3SWS - chains B and D of the 6 polymer chains in the assembly; structure by X-ray diffraction, 1.86 A resolution.

[Chain B]
Molecule: Methylamine utilization protein MauG
From: Paracoccus denitrificans
Notes: EC 1.-.-.-
UniProtKB: Q51658 (MAUG_PARDP); residues 1-367 here correspond to UniProt positions 21-387 (UniProt number = residue number + 20)
Amino-acid sequence (373 residues; row label = number of the first residue in the row):
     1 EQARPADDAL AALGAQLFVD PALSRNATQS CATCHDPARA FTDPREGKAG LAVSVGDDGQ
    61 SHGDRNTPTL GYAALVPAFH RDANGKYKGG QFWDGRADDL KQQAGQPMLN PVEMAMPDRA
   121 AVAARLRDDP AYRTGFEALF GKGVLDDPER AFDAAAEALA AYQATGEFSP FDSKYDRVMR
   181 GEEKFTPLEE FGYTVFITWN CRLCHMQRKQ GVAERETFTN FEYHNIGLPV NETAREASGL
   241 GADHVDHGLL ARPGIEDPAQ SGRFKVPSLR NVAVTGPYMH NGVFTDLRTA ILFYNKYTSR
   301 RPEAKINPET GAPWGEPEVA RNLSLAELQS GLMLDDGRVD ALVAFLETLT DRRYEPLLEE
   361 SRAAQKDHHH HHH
Not modelled in the structure: 1-5, 360-373
Construct notes: expression tag (368-373)
Ion coordination: heme c Fe site 1 near His35 (its only coordinating residue here); Ca2+: Asn66, Thr275, Pro277; heme c Fe site 2: His205, Tyr294; Na+ site 1: Asn231, Thr233; Na+ site 2: Leu250, Arg252, Ile255
Ligand contacts:
  - heme c (HEC), molecule 1: Phe18, Gln29, Ser30, Cys31, Cys34, His35, Arg45, Ser54, Val55, Gly56, Arg65, Asn66, Thr67, Pro68, Thr69, Leu70, Gln91, Phe92, Trp93, Arg96, Leu100, Gln103, Ala104, Pro107, Met108, Glu113, Met114, Leu159, Gln163, Lys265
  - heme c (HEC), molecule 2: Trp93, Asn200, Cys201, Cys204, His205, His224, Ile226, Leu228, Phe264, Lys265, Val266, Pro267, Leu269, Val272, Tyr278, Met279, His280, Leu287, Ala290, Ile291, Tyr294, Ser324, Glu327, Leu328, Leu334, Leu342, Leu346
UniProt features mapped onto this chain:
  - binding site (heme c): Cys31, Cys34, His35, Cys201, Cys204, His205, His280

[Chain D]
Molecule: Methylamine dehydrogenase heavy chain
From: Paracoccus denitrificans
Notes: EC 1.4.99.3
UniProtKB: A1BB97 (A1BB97_PARDP); residues 1-386 here correspond to UniProt positions 32-417 (UniProt number = residue number + 31)
Amino-acid sequence (386 residues; row label = number of the first residue in the row):
     1 QDAPEAETQA QETQGQAAAR AAAADLAAGQ DDEPRILEAP APDARRVYVN DPAHFAAVTQ
    61 QFVIDGEAGR VIGMIDGGFL PNPVVADDGS FIAHASTVFS RIARGERTDY VEVFDPVTLL
   121 PTADIELPDA PRFLVGTYPW MTSLTPDGKT LLFYQFSPAP AVGVVDLEGK AFKRMLDVPD
   181 CYHIFPTAPD TFFMHCRDGS LAKVAFGTEG TPEITHTEVF HPEDEFLINH PAYSQKAGRL
   241 VWPTYTGKIH QIDLSSGDAK FLPAVEALTE AERADGWRPG GWQQVAYHRA LDRIYLLVDQ
   301 RDEWRHKTAS RFVVVLDAKT GERLAKFEMG HEIDSINVSQ DEKPLLYALS TGDKTLYIHD
   361 AESGEELRSV NQLGHGPQVI TTADMG
Not modelled in the structure: 1-10
Disulfides: Cys181-Cys196

[Interface between chain B and chain D]
Contacting residue pairs (12; chain B residue first):
  Asn84(B) with Glu33(D)
  Lys86(B) with Glu33(D), salt bridge
  Arg208(B) with Gly29(D), hydrogen bond (side chain-backbone); Gln30(D), hydrogen bond (side chain-backbone); Asp31(D)
  Lys209(B) with Asp31(D), hydrogen bond (backbone-side chain); Asp32(D); Glu33(D), salt bridge; Pro34(D)
  Gln210(B) with Asp31(D), hydrogen bond (backbone-side chain); Asp32(D); Pro34(D)

[Overview]
The interface between chain B and chain D involves 5 residues on one side and 6 on the other; the contacts
include 4 hydrogen bonds and 2 salt bridges. Polar contacts include Lys86(B)-Glu33(D), Lys209(B)-Glu33(D) and
Arg208(B)-Gly29(D). Bound to chain B: heme c.
Here chain B is Methylamine utilization protein MauG and chain D is Methylamine dehydrogenase heavy chain,
both from Paracoccus denitrificans. Entry 3SWS (Crystal Structure of the Quinone Form of Methylamine
Dehydrogenase in Complex with the Diferric Form of ...) was determined by X-ray diffraction.
